9JNT - chains E and I of the 11 polymer chains in the assembly; structure by electron microscopy, 2.70 A resolution.

Chain E:
Name: Histone H3
Organism: Xenopus laevis
UniProt: A0A310TTQ1 (A0A310TTQ1_XENLA); residues 1-135 here correspond to UniProt positions 2-136 (UniProt number = residue number + 1)
Chain sequence (135 residues; each row starts with the number of its first residue):
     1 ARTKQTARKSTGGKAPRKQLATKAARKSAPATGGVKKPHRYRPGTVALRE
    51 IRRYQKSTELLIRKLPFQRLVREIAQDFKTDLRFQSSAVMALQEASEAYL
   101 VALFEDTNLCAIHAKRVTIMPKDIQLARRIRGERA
Not modelled in the structure: 1-39, 135

Chain I:
Molecule: 146-nt DNA strand
Organism: Escherichia coli K-12
Sequence (146 nucleotides; numbered 2 to 147; the number before each row is that of its first residue):
     2 TCGAGAATCCCGGTGCCGAGGCCGCTCAATTGGTCGTAGACAGCTCTAGC
    52 ACCGCTTAAACGCACGTACGCGCTGTCCCCCGCGTTTTAACCGCCAAGGG
   102 GATTACTCCCTAGTCTCCAGGCACGTGTCAGATATATACATCCGAT

Interface between chain E and chain I:
Pairs across the interface (18; chain E residue first):
  Tyr-41(E) / DG145(I)  sugar contact
  Arg-42(E) / DA69(I)  salt bridge to the phosphate
  Arg-42(E) / DG145(I)  phosphate contact
  Arg-42(E) / DA146(I)  salt bridge to the phosphate
  Thr-45(E) / DG145(I)  hydrogen bond to the phosphate
  Arg-63(E) / DA61(I)  salt bridge to the phosphate
  Arg-72(E) / DC51(I)  salt bridge to the phosphate
  Arg-83(E) / DG50(I)  phosphate contact
  Arg-83(E) / DC51(I)  phosphate contact
  Phe-84(E) / DG50(I)  sugar contact
  Phe-84(E) / DC51(I)  hydrogen bond to the phosphate
  Gln-85(E) / DG50(I)  phosphate contact
  Ser-86(E) / DG50(I)  phosphate contact
  Arg-116(E) / DG71(I)  phosphate contact
  Arg-116(E) / DC72(I)  phosphate contact
  Val-117(E) / DG71(I)  hydrogen bond to the phosphate
  Thr-118(E) / DG71(I)  hydrogen bond to the phosphate
  Met-120(E) / DC72(I)  phosphate contact
Also at the interface, not in a pair above, chain E (16 interface residues in all): Arg-40, Pro-43, Lys-115
Also at the interface, not in a pair above, chain I (12 interface residues in all): DA60, DC66, DC70, DC144

In short:
Chain E and chain I form an interface of 16 and 12 residues respectively, with 4 hydrogen bonds and 4 salt
bridges. Polar contacts include Thr-45(E)/DG145(I), Phe-84(E)/DC51(I) and Val-117(E)/DG71(I).
Here chain E is Histone H3 (Xenopus laevis) and chain I is a 146-nt DNA strand (Escherichia coli K-12). Entry
9JNT (Structure of isw1-nucleosome complex in ADP* state) was determined by electron microscopy (same
publication as 9JNU, 9JNV, 9JO2, 9JO5, 9LIU and 9LJ2).
